Entry 7AU5 (X-ray diffraction, 2.20 A resolution); this record covers chains A and E of the 6 polymer chains in the assembly.

Chain A:
Protein: Tubulin alpha-1B chain
Organism: Bos taurus
UniProt: P81947 (TBA1B_BOVIN); residue numbers follow UniProt; this construct covers 1-451
Sequence (451 residues; each row starts with the number of its first residue):
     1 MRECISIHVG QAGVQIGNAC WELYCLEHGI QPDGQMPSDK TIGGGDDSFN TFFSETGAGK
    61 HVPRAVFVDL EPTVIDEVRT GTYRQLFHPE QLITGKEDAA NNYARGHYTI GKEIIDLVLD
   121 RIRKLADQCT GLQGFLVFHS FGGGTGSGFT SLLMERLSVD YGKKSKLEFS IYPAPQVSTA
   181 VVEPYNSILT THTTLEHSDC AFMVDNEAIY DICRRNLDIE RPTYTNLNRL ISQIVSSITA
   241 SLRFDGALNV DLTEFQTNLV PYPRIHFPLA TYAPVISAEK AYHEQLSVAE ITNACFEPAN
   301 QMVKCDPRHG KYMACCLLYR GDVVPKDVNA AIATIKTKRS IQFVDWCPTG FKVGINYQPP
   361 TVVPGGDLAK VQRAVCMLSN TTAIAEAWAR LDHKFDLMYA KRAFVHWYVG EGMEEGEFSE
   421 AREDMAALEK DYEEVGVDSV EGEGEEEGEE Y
Disordered / not traced: 439-451
Ion coordination: Ca2+: Asp39, Thr41, Gly44, Glu55
Small-molecule neighbours:
  - GTP (guanosine-5'-triphosphate): Gly10, Gln11, Ala12, Gln15, Ile16, Asp69, Asp98, Ala99, Ala100, Asn101, Ser140, Gly142, Gly143, Gly144, Thr145, Gly146, Ile171, Pro173, Val177, Ser178, Thr179, Glu183, Asn206, Tyr224, Leu227, Asn228, Ile231
  - RYK ((5R)-5-[(1S)-4,5-dimethoxy-1,3-dihydro-2-benzofuran-1-yl]-N-ethyl-4-methoxy-7,8-dihydro-5H-[1,3]dioxolo[4,5-g]isoquinoline-6-carboxamide): Thr179, Ala180, Val181
From the paper describing this entry:
  - binding site for RYK: Val181
  - conformationally variable residues (loop rearrangement): Thr179

Chain E:
Protein: Stathmin-4
Organism: Rattus norvegicus
UniProt: P63043 (STMN4_RAT); residues 5-145 here correspond to UniProt positions 49-189 (UniProt number = residue number + 44)
Sequence (143 residues; each row starts with the number of its first residue):
     3 MADMEVIELN KCTSGQSFEV ILKPPSFDGV PEFNASLPRR RDPSLEEIQK KLEAAEERRK
    63 YQEAELLKHL AEKREHEREV IQKAIEENNN FIKMAKEKLA QKMESNKENR EAHLAAMLER
   123 LQEKDKHAEE VRKNKELKEE ASR
Disordered / not traced: 3-5, 29-42, 144-145
Sequence notes: expression tag (3-4)
Curated features (UniProtKB/Swiss-Prot):
  - modified residue: Ser46 (Phosphoserine)

Chain A / chain E interface:
Residue-residue contacts (56):
  His107(A) - Leu54(E)
  Tyr108(A) - Ala57(E)  hydrophobic
  Thr109(A) - Arg61(E)
  Lys112(A) - Glu55(E)
  Lys112(A) - Glu58(E)  salt bridge
  Glu155(A) - Ile50(E)
  Arg156(A) - Leu47(E)
  Arg156(A) - Gln51(E)
  Ser158(A) - Asp44(E)
  Val159(A) - Pro45(E)
  His197(A) - Asp44(E)
  His197(A) - Pro45(E)
  Asp245(A) - Cys14(E)
  Asp245(A) - Ser16(E)
  Ala247(A) - Asn12(E)
  Ala247(A) - Ser19(E)
  Leu248(A) - Ser19(E)
  Pro325(A) - Gln18(E)
  Pro325(A) - Phe20(E)  hydrophobic
  Asn329(A) - Met6(E)
  Asn329(A) - Val8(E)
  Asn329(A) - Phe20(E)
  Asn329(A) - Val22(E)
  Ile332(A) - Val22(E)  hydrophobic
  Lys336(A) - Leu24(E)
  Asp345(A) - Pro27(E)
  Asp345(A) - Ser28(E)  hydrogen bond (backbone-backbone)
  Cys347(A) - Pro27(E)
  Pro348(A) - Lys25(E)
  Pro348(A) - Pro27(E)
  Thr349(A) - Ile23(E)
  Thr349(A) - Leu24(E)  hydrogen bond (backbone-backbone)
  Thr349(A) - Lys25(E)  hydrogen bond (backbone-backbone)
  Gly350(A) - Val22(E)
  Phe351(A) - Glu21(E)
  Phe351(A) - Val22(E)  hydrogen bond (backbone-backbone)
  Phe351(A) - Leu24(E)  hydrophobic
  Lys352(A) - Phe20(E)
  Lys352(A) - Glu21(E)  salt bridge
  Val353(A) - Ser19(E)
  Val353(A) - Phe20(E)  hydrogen bond (backbone-backbone)
  Gly354(A) - Gln18(E)
  Ile355(A) - Gly17(E)
  Ile355(A) - Gln18(E)  hydrogen bond (backbone-backbone)
  Asn356(A) - Ser16(E)
  Tyr357(A) - Thr15(E)
  Tyr357(A) - Ser16(E)  hydrogen bond (backbone-backbone)
  Tyr357(A) - Gly17(E)
  Tyr357(A) - Gln18(E)  hydrogen bond
  Val409(A) - Gln64(E)  hydrogen bond (backbone-side chain)
  Gly410(A) - Arg61(E)
  Gly410(A) - Gln64(E)
  Glu411(A) - Arg61(E)  hydrogen bond (backbone-side chain)
  Gly412(A) - Ala57(E)
  Gly412(A) - Arg60(E)  hydrogen bond (backbone-side chain)
  Glu414(A) - Arg60(E)  salt bridge
Also at the interface, not in a pair above, chain A (40 interface residues in all): Leu152, Glu196, Gly246, Val328, Ala333, Trp346, Gln358
Also at the interface, not in a pair above, chain E (33 interface residues in all): Leu11, Pro26, Ser46, Lys53

Overview:
The interface between chain A and chain E involves 40 residues on one side and 33 on the other; the contacts
include 11 hydrogen bonds and 3 salt bridges. Polar contacts include Lys112(A)-Glu58(E), Lys352(A)-Glu21(E)
and Glu414(A)-Arg60(E). Chain A binds GTP and compound RYK. From the paper: a binding site for RYK at
Val181(A); conformational variability at Thr179(A).
Here chain A is Tubulin alpha-1B chain (Bos taurus) and chain E is Stathmin-4 (Rattus norvegicus). Entry 7AU5
(Tubulin-noscapine-analogue-14e complex) was determined by X-ray diffraction.
